7XNC - chain A; structure by X-ray diffraction, 2.10 A resolution.

Chain A:
Molecule: Dual specificity mitogen-activated protein kinase kinase 1
Organism: Homo sapiens
Notes: EC 2.7.12.2
UniProt: Q02750 (MP2K1_HUMAN); numbering as in UniProt (aligned over 37-383)
Sequence (348 residues; numbered 36 to 383; the number before each row is that of its first residue):
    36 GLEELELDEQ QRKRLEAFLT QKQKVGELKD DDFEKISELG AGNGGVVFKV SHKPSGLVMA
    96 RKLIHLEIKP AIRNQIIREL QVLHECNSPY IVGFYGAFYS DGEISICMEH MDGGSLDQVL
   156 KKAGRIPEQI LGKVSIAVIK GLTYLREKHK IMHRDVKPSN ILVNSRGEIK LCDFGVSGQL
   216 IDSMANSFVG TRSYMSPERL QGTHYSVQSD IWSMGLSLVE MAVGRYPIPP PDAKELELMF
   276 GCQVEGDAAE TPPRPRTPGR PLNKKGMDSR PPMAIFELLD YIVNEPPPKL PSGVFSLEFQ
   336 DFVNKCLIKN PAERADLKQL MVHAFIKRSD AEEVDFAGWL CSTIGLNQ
Disordered / not traced: 36, 221-223, 238-239, 277-306, 383
Construct notes: expression tag (36); engineered mutation Asn-298 (Ser in Q02750), Lys-299 (Ser in Q02750), Lys-300 (Tyr in Q02750)
Metal / ion sites: Ca2+ site 1: Asp-65, Asp-66; Ca2+ site 2: Asp-190, Asp-208
Small-molecule neighbours: GIK (N-[4-[[6-(3-chloranylpyridin-4-yl)-3-methyl-1H-indazol-4-yl]oxy]cyclohexyl]ethanamide): Leu-74, Gly-75, Ala-76, Val-82, Ala-95, Arg-96, Lys-97, Val-127, Ile-141, Met-143, Glu-144, His-145, Met-146, Gly-149, Ser-150, Asp-152, Gln-153, Ser-194, Leu-197, Cys-207, Asp-208
UniProt features mapped onto this chain:
  - region: Glu-270 to Pro-307 (RAF1-binding)
  - active site: Asp-190 (Proton acceptor)
  - binding site (ATP): Leu-74 to Val-82, Lys-97, Met-143 to Met-146, Ser-150 to Gln-153, Lys-192 to Asn-195, Asp-208
  - binding site (U0126): Lys-97, Asp-208 to Val-211
  - binding site (K-252a): Glu-144 to Met-146, Ser-194
  - modified residue: Ser-218 (Phosphoserine), Ser-222 (Phosphoserine), Thr-286 (Phosphothreonine), Thr-292 (Phosphothreonine)
  - natural variant: Phe-53 (F53S: In CFC3), Gln-56 (Q56P: In MEL), Lys-57 (K57E: In MEL; K57N: In MEL), Gly-128 (G128V: In CFC3), Tyr-130 (Y130C: In CFC3)
  - mutagenesis: Lys-97 (K97A: Loss of catalytic activity. Strongly reduces phosphorylation upon UV irradiation; K97R: Loss of catalytic activity. No effect on BRAF-KSR1 or BRAF-KSR2 dimerization), Ser-150 (S150A: No loss of activity), Ser-212 (S212A: No loss of activity), Ser-218 (S218A: Loss of catalytic activity. No effect on BRAF-KSR1 dimerization; when associated with A-222; S218D: No effect on BRAF-KSR1 dimerization; when associated with D-222), Met-219 (M219V: Increases interaction with KSR1 and BRAF; M219W: Increases interaction with KSR1 and BRAF; when associated with L-220), Ala-220 (A220L: Increases interaction with KSR1 and BRAF; when associated with w-219), Asn-221 (N221Y: Increases interaction with KSR1 and BRAF), Ser-222 (S222A: Loss of catalytic activity. No effect on BRAF-KSR1 dimerization; when associated with A-218; S222D: No effect on BRAF-KSR1 dimerization; when associated with D-218), Phe-311 (F311S: Loss of interaction with BRAF and KSR1. Loss of BRAF-KSR1 dimerization)

Overview:
Ligands of chain A: compound GIK. Asp-65 and Asp-66 form the Ca2+ site 1. UniProt lists active-site residue
Asp-190, 23 ATP-binding residues, 5 U0126-binding residues and 4 K-252a-binding residues.
Chain A is Dual specificity mitogen-activated protein kinase kinase 1 (Homo sapiens); the structure, MEK1
bound to DS94070624, was determined by X-ray diffraction (same publication as 7XLP).
